Entry 1FML (X-ray diffraction, 2.75 A resolution); this record covers chain A.

[Chain A]
Name: Retinol dehydratase
Organism: Spodoptera frugiperda
UniProt: Q26490 (Q26490_SPOFR); numbering as in UniProt (aligned over 1-351)
Chain sequence (351 residues; row label = number of the first residue in the row):
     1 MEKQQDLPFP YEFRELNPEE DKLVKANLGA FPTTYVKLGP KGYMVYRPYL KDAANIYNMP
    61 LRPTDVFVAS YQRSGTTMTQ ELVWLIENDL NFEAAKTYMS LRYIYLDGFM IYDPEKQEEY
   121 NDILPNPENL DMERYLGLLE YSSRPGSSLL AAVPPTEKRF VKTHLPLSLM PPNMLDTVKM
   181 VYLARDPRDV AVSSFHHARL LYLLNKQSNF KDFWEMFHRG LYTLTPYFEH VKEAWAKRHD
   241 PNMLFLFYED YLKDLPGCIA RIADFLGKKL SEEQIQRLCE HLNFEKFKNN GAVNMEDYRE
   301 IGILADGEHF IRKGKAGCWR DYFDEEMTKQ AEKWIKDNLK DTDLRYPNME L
Not modelled in the structure: 1-6, 348-351
Ion coordination: Ca2+: Asn121, Asp122
Residues lining bound ligands:
  - adenosine-3'-5'-diphosphate (A3P): Gln72, Arg73, Ser74, Gly75, Thr76, Thr77, Met78, Arg185, Ser193, Tyr248, Leu252, Leu282, Asn283, Phe284, Phe287, Phe310, Ile311, Arg312, Lys313, Gly314, Lys315
  - retinol (RTL): Phe31, Tyr105, Ile111, Tyr112, Tyr120, Leu138, Leu139, Ser142, Lys162, His164, His197, Leu201, Leu203, Met295, Tyr298, Ile303, Phe310

[In short]
Ligands of chain A: adenosine-3'-5'-diphosphate and retinol. Asn121 and Asp122 coordinate Ca2+.
Chain A is Retinol dehydratase (Spodoptera frugiperda); the structure, Crystal structure of retinol
dehydratase in a complex with retinol and pap, was determined by X-ray diffraction (same publication as 1FMJ).
